PDB entry 6ODE | X-ray diffraction, 2.90 A resolution | chains I and X of the 28 polymer chains in the assembly

# Chain I (and X)
Name: Proteasome subunit beta
From: Mycobacterium tuberculosis (strain ATCC 25618 / H37Rv)
Notes: EC 3.4.25.1; chain X of this document is another copy of the same molecule, construct and numbering; everything in this record applies to it too
Reference sequence: P9WHT9 (PSB_MYCTU); residues 1-234 here correspond to UniProt positions 58-291 (UniProt number = residue number + 57)
Sequence (234 residues; row label = number of the first residue in the row):
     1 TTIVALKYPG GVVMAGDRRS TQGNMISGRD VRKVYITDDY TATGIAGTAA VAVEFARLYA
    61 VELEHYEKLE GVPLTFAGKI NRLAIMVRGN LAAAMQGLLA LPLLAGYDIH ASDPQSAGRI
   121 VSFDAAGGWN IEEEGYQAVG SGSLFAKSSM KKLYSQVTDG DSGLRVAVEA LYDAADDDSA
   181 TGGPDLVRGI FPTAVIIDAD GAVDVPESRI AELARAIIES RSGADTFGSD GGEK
Not modelled in the structure: 223-234
Residues lining bound ligands:
  - M9G (N-{(2S)-1-({(1S)-1-[5-(2-fluorophenyl)-1H-imidazol-2-yl]ethyl}amino)-1,4-dioxo-4-[(2R)-2-phenylpyrrolidin-1-yl]butan-2-yl}-5-methyl-1,2-oxazole-3-carboxamide), molecule 1: Thr-1, Ser-20, Thr-21, Gln-22, Ser-27, Val-31, Arg-32, Lys-33, Tyr-35, Ile-45, Ala-46, Gly-47, Thr-48, Ala-49, Ala-52, Leu-98
  - M9G, molecule 2: Ser-122, Phe-123, Asp-124, Ala-125, Ala-126, Gly-128, Trp-129, Asn-130
From the paper describing this entry:
  - binding site for M9G: Ser-20, Ser-27, Gly-47

# Chain I / chain X interface
Contacting residue pairs (29):
  Asn-24(I) with Asp-178(X); Ser-179(X), hydrogen bond (backbone-side chain); Ala-180(X)
  Met-25(I) with Asp-177(X)
  Ile-26(I) with Asp-176(X); Asp-177(X), hydrogen bond (backbone-backbone); Ser-179(X)
  Arg-29(I) with Asp-176(X), salt bridge; Asp-177(X), salt bridge
  Asp-176(I) with Ile-26(X); Arg-29(X), salt bridge; Arg-188(X), salt bridge
  Asp-177(I) with Met-25(X); Ile-26(X), hydrogen bond (backbone-backbone); Arg-29(X), salt bridge
  Asp-178(I) with Asn-24(X); Ile-26(X)
  Ser-179(I) with Asn-24(X), hydrogen bond (side chain-backbone); Ile-26(X); Ser-179(X)
  Ala-180(I) with Asn-24(X)
  Val-187(I) with Tyr-172(X); Ile-218(X), hydrophobic; Arg-221(X); Ser-222(X)
  Arg-188(I) with Asp-176(X), salt bridge
  Ile-218(I) with Val-187(X), hydrophobic
  Arg-221(I) with Val-187(X)
  Ser-222(I) with Val-187(X)
Also at the interface, not in a pair above, chain I (19 interface residues in all): Arg-19, Gly-23, Ser-141, Phe-145, Tyr-172
Also at the interface, not in a pair above, chain X (17 interface residues in all): Arg-19, Gly-23

# Summary
19 residues of chain I and 17 residues of chain X are in contact, with 4 hydrogen bonds and 6 salt bridges.
Polar pairs include Arg-29(I)/Asp-176(X), Arg-29(I)/Asp-177(X) and Asp-176(I)/Arg-188(X). Ligands of chain I:
compound M9G. The paper reports a binding site for M9G at Ser-20(I), Ser-27(I) and Gly-47(I).
Chain I and chain X are both Proteasome subunit beta (Mycobacterium tuberculosis (strain ATCC 25618 / H37Rv));
the structure, Crystal Structure of Mycobacterium tuberculosis Proteasome in Complex with
Phenylimidazole-based Inhibitor B6, was determined by X-ray diffraction, deposited together with 6OCW and
6OCZ.
